8WDU - chains W and X of the 36 polymer chains in the assembly; structure by electron microscopy, 2.24 A resolution.

# Chain W
Protein: Antenna complex alpha/beta subunit
Organism: Allochromatium vinosum DSM 180
UniProtKB: D3RP74 (D3RP74_ALLVD); residue numbers follow UniProt; this construct covers 1-64
Sequence (64 residues; numbered 1 to 64; the number before each row is that of its first residue):
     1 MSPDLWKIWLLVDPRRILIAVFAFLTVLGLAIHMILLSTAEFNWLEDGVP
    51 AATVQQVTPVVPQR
Unresolved in the structure: 1, 52-64
Modified positions: Met1 (N-formylmethionine; FME)
Bound ions: Ca2+: Trp44, Asp47, Val49 (shared with 1 residue of chain V)
Ligand contacts:
  - bacteriochlorophyll a (BCL), molecule 1: Phe22, Leu25, Thr26, His33, Leu36, Trp44
  - bacteriochlorophyll a (BCL), molecule 2: Leu25, Leu28, Gly29, Ile32, His33, Leu36, Phe42
  - spirilloxanthin (CRT), molecule 1: Lys7, Ile8, Leu10, Leu11
  - spirilloxanthin (CRT), molecule 2: Leu18, Val21, Phe22, Phe24, Leu25, Leu28, Ile32, Ile35
  - spirilloxanthin (CRT), molecule 3: Thr26, Gly29, Leu30, His33, Met34, Leu37
What the authors report for this chain:
  - binding site for bacteriochlorophyll a: Trp44

# Chain X
Protein: Antenna complex alpha/beta subunit
Organism: Allochromatium vinosum DSM 180
UniProtKB: D3RP68 (D3RP68_ALLVD); residues 1-47 here = UniProt positions 1-47
Sequence (47 residues; numbered 1 to 47; the number before each row is that of its first residue):
     1 MADQKSMTGLTEEEAKEFHGIFTQSMTMFFGIVIIAHILAWLWRPWL
Unresolved in the structure: 1-6
Bound ions: Ca2+: Trp46 (shared with 3 residues of chain Y)
Ligand contacts:
  - bacteriochlorophyll a (BCL), molecule 1: Met28, Phe29, Ile32, Val33, Ala36, His37, Ala40, Trp43
  - bacteriochlorophyll a (BCL), molecule 2: Phe29, Phe30, Val33, Ile34, His37, Ala40, Trp41, Arg44, Trp46, Leu47
  - spirilloxanthin (CRT): Leu10, Glu14, Glu17, Phe18, Ile21, Phe22, Ser25, Met26, Phe30
What the authors report for this chain:
  - binding site for bacteriochlorophyll a: Trp46

# How chain W and chain X interact
Residue-residue contacts (32):
  Leu5(W) - His19(X)
  Trp6(W) - Glu12(X)
  Trp6(W) - Ala15(X)
  Trp6(W) - Lys16(X)
  Trp6(W) - His19(X)
  Trp9(W) - Thr8(X)  hydrogen bond (backbone-side chain)
  Trp9(W) - Leu10(X)
  Trp9(W) - Ala15(X)
  Trp9(W) - Phe18(X)  hydrophobic
  Trp9(W) - His19(X)  hydrogen bond
  Trp9(W) - Phe22(X)  hydrophobic
  Leu10(W) - Met7(X)
  Leu10(W) - Thr8(X)  hydrogen bond (backbone-side chain)
  Leu10(W) - Leu10(X)
  Leu10(W) - Thr11(X)
  Leu10(W) - Glu12(X)
  Leu10(W) - Ala15(X)  hydrophobic
  Leu11(W) - Met7(X)  hydrophobic
  Leu11(W) - Thr8(X)
  Val12(W) - Thr8(X)
  Asp13(W) - Thr8(X)
  Pro14(W) - Leu10(X)
  Pro14(W) - Phe18(X)  hydrophobic
  Ile17(W) - Phe22(X)  hydrophobic
  Leu18(W) - Phe22(X)  hydrophobic
  Glu41(W) - Arg44(X)  hydrogen bond (backbone-side chain)
  Phe42(W) - Arg44(X)
  Phe42(W) - Pro45(X)
  Phe42(W) - Trp46(X)  hydrophobic
  Trp44(W) - Trp43(X)  hydrophobic
  Asp47(W) - Arg44(X)  salt bridge
  Val49(W) - Arg44(X)
Interface residues without a listed pair, chain W (19 interface residues in all): Lys7, Val21, Leu25, Asn43
Interface residues without a listed pair, chain X (15 interface residues in all): Phe29

# Overview
The interface between chain W and chain X involves 19 residues on one side and 15 on the other, with 4
hydrogen bonds and 1 salt bridge. Among the polar pairs are Asp47(W)-Arg44(X), Trp9(W)-Thr8(X) and
Trp9(W)-His19(X). From the paper: a binding site for bacteriochlorophyll a at Trp44(W) and Trp46(X).
Here chain W is Antenna complex alpha/beta subunit and chain X is Antenna complex alpha/beta subunit, both
from Allochromatium vinosum DSM 180. Entry 8WDU (Photosynthetic LH1-RC complex from the purple sulfur
bacterium Allochromatium vinosum purified by sucrose density) was determined by electron microscopy, deposited
together with 8WDV.
